Entry 4KKS (X-ray diffraction, 2.60 A resolution); this record covers chain A.

Chain A:
Protein: Membrane fusion protein
Organism: Borrelia burgdorferi
UniProt: O51166 (O51166_BORBU); residues 26-317 here = UniProt positions 26-317
Sequence (296 residues; each row starts with the number of its first residue):
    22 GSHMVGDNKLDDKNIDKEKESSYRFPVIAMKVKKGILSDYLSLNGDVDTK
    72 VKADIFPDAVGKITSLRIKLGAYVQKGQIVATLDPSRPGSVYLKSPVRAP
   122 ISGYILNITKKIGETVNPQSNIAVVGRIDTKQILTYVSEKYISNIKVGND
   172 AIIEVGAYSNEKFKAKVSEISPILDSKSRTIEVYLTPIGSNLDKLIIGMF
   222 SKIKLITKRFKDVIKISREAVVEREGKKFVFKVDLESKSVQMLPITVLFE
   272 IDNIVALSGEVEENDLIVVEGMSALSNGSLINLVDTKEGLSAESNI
Not modelled in the structure: 22-42
Sequence notes: expression tag (22-25)
Reported in the primary citation:
  - conformationally variable residues (order/disorder transition): P106 to L114

Summary:
The paper reports conformational variability at P106.
Chain A is Membrane fusion protein (Borrelia burgdorferi); the structure, Crystal Structure of BesA (C2 form),
was determined by X-ray diffraction together with 4KKU from the same study.
